Entry 1K90 (X-ray diffraction, 2.75 A resolution); this record covers chains A and D of the 6 polymer chains in the assembly.

Chain A:
Molecule: Calmodulin-sensitive adenylate cyclase
From: Bacillus anthracis
Notes: EC 4.6.1.1
UniProtKB: P40136 (CYAA_BACAN); residues 291-800 here = UniProt positions 291-800
Chain sequence (510 residues; numbered 291 to 800; the number before each row is that of its first residue):
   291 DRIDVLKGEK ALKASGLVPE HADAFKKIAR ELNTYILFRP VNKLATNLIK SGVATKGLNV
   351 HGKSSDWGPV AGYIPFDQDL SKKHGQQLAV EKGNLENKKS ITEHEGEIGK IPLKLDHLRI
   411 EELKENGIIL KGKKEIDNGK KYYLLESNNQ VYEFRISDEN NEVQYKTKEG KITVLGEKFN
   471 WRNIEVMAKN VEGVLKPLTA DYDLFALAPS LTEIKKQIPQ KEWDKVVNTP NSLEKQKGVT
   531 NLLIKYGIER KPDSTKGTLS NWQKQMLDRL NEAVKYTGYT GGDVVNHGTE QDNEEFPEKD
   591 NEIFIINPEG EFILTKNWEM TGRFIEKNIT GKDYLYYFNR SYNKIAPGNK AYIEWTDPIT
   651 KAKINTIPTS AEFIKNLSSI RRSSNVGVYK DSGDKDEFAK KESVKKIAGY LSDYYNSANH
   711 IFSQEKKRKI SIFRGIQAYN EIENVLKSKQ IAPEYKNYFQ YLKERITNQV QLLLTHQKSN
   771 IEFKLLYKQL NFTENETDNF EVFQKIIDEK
Disordered / not traced: 291, 675-692, 769-772, 799-800
Swiss-Prot annotation at these positions:
  - active site: His351 (Proton acceptor)
  - binding site (Mg(2+)): Asp491, Asp493, His577
  - binding site (3',5'-cyclic AMP): Thr548, His577 to Thr579
  - mutagenesis: Arg329 (R329M: Great decrease in activity), Lys346 (K346M/R: Loss of activity; K346Q: Loss of activity due to inability to bind the substrate), Lys353 (K353M/R/A: Loss of activity), Glu436 (E436Q: Decreases activity), Glu443 (E443Q: Decreases activity), Asp491 (D491N: Great decrease in activity), Asp493 (D493N: Great decrease in activity), Leu523 (L523A: Little effect on activation by calmodulin), Lys525 (K525A: Great decrease in calmodulin binding), Gln526 (Q526A: Little effect on activation by calmodulin), Val529 (V529A: Little effect on activation by calmodulin), His577 (H577N/D: Loss of function), 5 further mutagenesis entries in UniProt
Bound ions: ytterbium (III) ion: Asp491, Asp493, His577 (together with 3'-deoxyadenosine-5'-triphosphate)
Residues lining bound ligands: 3'-deoxyadenosine-5'-triphosphate (3AT): Arg329, Lys346, Leu348, His351, Gly352, Lys353, Ser354, Lys372, Ala490, Asp491, Asp493, Lys546, Gly547, Thr548, His577, Gly578, Thr579, Glu580, Asp582, Asn583, Phe586, Glu588

Chain D:
Molecule: Calmodulin
From: Homo sapiens
UniProtKB: P02593 (CALM_HUMAN); residue numbers follow UniProt; this construct covers 5-148
Chain sequence (148 residues; row label = number of the first residue in the row):
     1 ADQLTEEQIA EFKEAFSLFD KDGDGTITTK ELGTVMRSLG QNPTEAELQD MINEVDADGN
    61 GTIDFPEFLT MMARKMKDTD SEEEIREAFR VFDKDGNGYI SAAELRHVMT NLGEKLTDEE
   121 VDEMIREADI DGDGQVNYEE FVQMMTAK
Disordered / not traced: 1-4, 148
Bound ions: Ca2+ site 1: Asp93, Asp95, Asn97, Tyr99, Glu104; Ca2+ site 2: Asp129, Asp131, Asp133, Gln135, Glu140

How chain A and chain D interact:
Contacting residue pairs (108):
  Leu501(A) with Asn111(D); Leu112(D)
  Thr502(A) with Asn111(D), hydrogen bond
  Lys505(A) with Leu112(D), hydrogen bond (side chain-backbone)
  Trp513(A) with Leu112(D); Gly113(D); Glu114(D)
  Val517(A) with Glu114(D)
  Ser522(A) with Glu127(D), hydrogen bond
  Leu523(A) with Glu127(D); Ala128(D)
  Lys525(A) with Met109(D); Glu114(D), salt bridge; Leu116(D)
  Gln526(A) with Met124(D); Ala128(D); Met144(D)
  Lys527(A) with Met144(D); Met145(D), hydrogen bond (side chain-backbone); Thr146(D), hydrogen bond (side chain-backbone); Ala147(D)
  Val529(A) with Met109(D), hydrophobic
  Thr530(A) with Ala88(D); Phe92(D); Phe141(D); Met145(D)
  Asn531(A) with Met145(D), hydrogen bond
  Ile534(A) with Glu84(D); Ile85(D)
  Ile538(A) with Glu84(D); Glu87(D)
  Arg540(A) with Glu87(D), salt bridge
  Gly621(A) with Lys94(D)
  Asp623(A) with Lys94(D), salt bridge; His107(D); Asn111(D), hydrogen bond
  Leu625(A) with Val91(D), hydrophobic
  Tyr627(A) with Glu87(D)
  Phe628(A) with Arg90(D)
  Arg630(A) with Glu83(D); Glu84(D), salt bridge; Glu87(D), salt bridge
  Asp647(A) with Arg90(D), salt bridge
  Pro648(A) with Arg90(D); Asp93(D); Gly96(D); Gly98(D)
  Ile649(A) with Arg86(D); Phe89(D), hydrophobic; Tyr138(D), hydrophobic
  Lys651(A) with Gly96(D)
  Ala652(A) with Asn97(D); Gly98(D); Tyr99(D)
  Asn655(A) with Tyr99(D)
  Thr656(A) with Tyr99(D); Asn137(D); Glu139(D)
  Ser660(A) with Ser38(D), hydrogen bond (side chain-backbone); Leu39(D); Gly40(D)
  Ala661(A) with Ser38(D); Gly40(D)
  Ile664(A) with Glu11(D); Glu14(D); Ser38(D); Leu39(D), hydrophobic
  Lys665(A) with Glu11(D), salt bridge
  Leu667(A) with Glu14(D)
  Ser668(A) with Glu7(D), hydrogen bond (side chain-backbone); Ala10(D), hydrogen bond (side chain-backbone); Glu11(D), hydrogen bond (side chain-backbone); Glu14(D)
  Ser669(A) with Glu7(D)
  Arg671(A) with Glu14(D), salt bridge
  Arg672(A) with Glu7(D); Ala10(D)
  Ser693(A) with Ser17(D); Leu18(D), hydrogen bond (side chain-backbone)
  Lys695(A) with Ala15(D); Leu18(D); Phe19(D); Thr34(D), hydrogen bond (side chain-backbone)
  Ala698(A) with Ser38(D)
  Ser702(A) with Arg37(D)
  Tyr704(A) with Ile130(D); Asp131(D)
  Tyr705(A) with Glu139(D); Gln143(D)
  Asn706(A) with Ile130(D)
  Ser707(A) with Gln143(D), hydrogen bond
  Asn709(A) with Ile130(D), hydrogen bond (side chain-backbone)
  His710(A) with Glu127(D)
  Gln714(A) with Arg126(D); Asp129(D); Gly132(D)
  Lys717(A) with Arg126(D), hydrogen bond (side chain-backbone); Asp129(D), hydrogen bond (side chain-backbone); Ile130(D); Asp131(D); Gly132(D)
  Arg718(A) with Asp131(D); Gly132(D), hydrogen bond (side chain-backbone)
  Ser721(A) with Ile130(D); Asp131(D)
  Gln759(A) with Asp131(D)
  Leu763(A) with Asp131(D)
  His766(A) with Asp133(D), hydrogen bond (side chain-backbone)
Interface residues without a listed pair, chain A (62 interface residues in all): Leu533, Glu539, Thr620, Lys622, Tyr626, Ile657, Thr659
Interface residues without a listed pair, chain D (59 interface residues in all): Glu6, Val35, Leu105, Gly134, Glu140

Summary:
Chain A and chain D form an interface of 62 and 59 residues respectively; the contacts include 19 hydrogen
bonds and 8 salt bridges. Polar pairs include Lys525(A)-Glu114(D), Arg540(A)-Glu87(D) and Asp623(A)-Lys94(D).
Chain A binds 3'-deoxyadenosine-5'-triphosphate.
Chain A is Calmodulin-sensitive adenylate cyclase (Bacillus anthracis) and chain D is Calmodulin (Homo
sapiens); the structure, Crystal structure of the adenylyl cyclase domain of anthrax edema factor (EF) in
complex with calmodulin ..., was determined by X-ray diffraction, deposited together with 1K8T and 1K93.
